1YB4 - chains A and B; structure by X-ray diffraction, 2.40 A resolution.

# Chain A (and B)
Molecule: tartronic semialdehyde reductase
From: Salmonella typhimurium
Notes: EC 1.1.1.60; fragment: Tartronic Semialdehyde Reductase; chain B of this document is another copy of the same molecule, construct and numbering; everything in this record applies to it too
Reference sequence: Q8ZR83 (Q8ZR83_SALTY); residue numbers follow UniProt; this construct covers 1-292
Amino-acid sequence (295 residues; numbered -2 to 292; the number before each row is that of its first residue; numbers below 1 keep their minus sign (Ser-2 is residue -2)):
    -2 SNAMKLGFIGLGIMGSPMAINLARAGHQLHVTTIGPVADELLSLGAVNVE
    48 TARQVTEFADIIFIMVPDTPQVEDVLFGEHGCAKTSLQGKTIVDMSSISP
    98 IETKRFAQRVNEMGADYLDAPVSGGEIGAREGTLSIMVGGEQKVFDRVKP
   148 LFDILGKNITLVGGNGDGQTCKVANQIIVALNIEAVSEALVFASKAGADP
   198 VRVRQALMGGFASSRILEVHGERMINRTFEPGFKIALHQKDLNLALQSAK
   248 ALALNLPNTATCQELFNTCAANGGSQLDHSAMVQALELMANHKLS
Disordered / not traced: -2 to 0, 292
Modified / non-standard residues: Mse1, Mse11, Mse15, Mse62, Mse92, Mse110, Mse134, Mse205, Mse221, Mse279, Mse286 (selenomethionine; parent Met)
Construct notes: cloning artifact (-2 to 0); modified residue (1, 11, 15, 62, 92, 110, 134, 205, 221, 279, 286)

# How chain A and chain B interact
Pairs across the interface (99; chain A residue first):
  Lys101(A) - Ala193(B)  hydrogen bond (side chain-backbone)
  Asn155(A) - Gly206(B)
  Thr157(A) - Ala203(B)
  Val159(A) - Arg199(B)
  Asp164(A) - Ala195(B)
  Thr167(A) - Phe189(B)
  Thr167(A) - Ala190(B)
  Thr167(A) - Ala193(B)
  Thr167(A) - Ala195(B)
  Cys168(A) - Ala203(B)  hydrophobic
  Cys168(A) - Leu204(B)
  Val170(A) - Phe189(B)  hydrophobic
  Ala171(A) - Ala186(B)
  Ala171(A) - Val200(B)  hydrophobic
  Ala171(A) - Leu204(B)
  Asn172(A) - Leu204(B)
  Asn172(A) - Ala209(B)
  Ile175(A) - Ala182(B)
  Ile175(A) - Ala186(B)  hydrophobic
  Ile175(A) - Ala209(B)
  Leu178(A) - Glu181(B)
  Leu178(A) - Ala182(B)  hydrophobic
  Leu178(A) - Glu185(B)
  Asn179(A) - Asn179(B)
  Asn179(A) - Ala209(B)
  Glu181(A) - Leu178(B)
  Glu181(A) - Pro254(B)
  Glu181(A) - Asn255(B)  hydrogen bond
  Ala182(A) - Leu178(B)  hydrophobic
  Ala182(A) - Asn179(B)
  Glu185(A) - Leu253(B)
  Glu185(A) - Pro254(B)
  Glu185(A) - Asn255(B)  hydrogen bond (side chain-backbone)
  Glu185(A) - Thr256(B)  hydrogen bond
  Ala186(A) - Ala171(B)
  Ala186(A) - Ile175(B)  hydrophobic
  Phe189(A) - Thr167(B)
  Phe189(A) - Val170(B)  hydrophobic
  Phe189(A) - Ala171(B)
  Phe189(A) - Ser245(B)
  Phe189(A) - Leu251(B)  hydrophobic
  Ala190(A) - Thr167(B)
  Lys192(A) - Leu249(B)  hydrogen bond (side chain-backbone)
  Lys192(A) - Ala250(B)  hydrogen bond (side chain-backbone)
  Lys192(A) - Leu251(B)
  Ala193(A) - Lys101(B)  hydrogen bond (backbone-side chain)
  Ala193(A) - Thr167(B)
  Ala193(A) - Leu249(B)  hydrophobic
  Gly194(A) - Asp164(B)
  Ala195(A) - Asp164(B)
  Ala195(A) - Thr167(B)
  Arg199(A) - Leu158(B)
  Arg199(A) - Val159(B)
  Val200(A) - Ala171(B)  hydrophobic
  Ala203(A) - Cys168(B)  hydrophobic
  Leu204(A) - Cys168(B)  hydrophobic
  Leu204(A) - Ala171(B)
  Leu204(A) - Asn172(B)
  Leu204(A) - Ile175(B)  hydrophobic
  Gly206(A) - Ser132(B)
  Gly206(A) - Asn155(B)  hydrogen bond (backbone-side chain)
  Gly207(A) - Arg212(B)  hydrogen bond (backbone-side chain)
  Phe208(A) - Arg212(B)
  Phe208(A) - Ile213(B)
  Phe208(A) - Val216(B)  hydrophobic
  Phe208(A) - His217(B)
  Ala209(A) - Asn172(B)
  Ala209(A) - Ile175(B)
  Ser210(A) - Ser211(B)
  Ser210(A) - Arg212(B)  hydrogen bond (backbone-backbone)
  Ser211(A) - Ser210(B)
  Ser211(A) - Ser211(B)
  Arg212(A) - Gly207(B)
  Arg212(A) - Phe208(B)
  Arg212(A) - Ser210(B)  hydrogen bond (backbone-backbone)
  Ile213(A) - Phe208(B)
  His217(A) - Phe208(B)
  Ser245(A) - Phe189(B)
  Leu249(A) - Lys192(B)  hydrogen bond (backbone-side chain)
  Ala250(A) - Lys192(B)  hydrogen bond (backbone-side chain)
  Ala250(A) - Ala287(B)
  Leu251(A) - Val188(B)
  Leu251(A) - Phe189(B)  hydrophobic
  Leu251(A) - Lys192(B)
  Leu251(A) - Ala287(B)  hydrophobic
  Asn252(A) - Leu283(B)
  Asn252(A) - Mse286(B)
  Leu253(A) - Glu185(B)
  Pro254(A) - Glu181(B)
  Pro254(A) - Glu185(B)
  Asn255(A) - Glu181(B)  hydrogen bond
  Asn255(A) - Glu185(B)  hydrogen bond (backbone-side chain)
  Asn255(A) - Asn255(B)
  Asn255(A) - Thr258(B)
  Asn255(A) - Cys259(B)
  Thr256(A) - Glu185(B)  hydrogen bond
  Thr258(A) - Asn255(B)
  Mse286(A) - Asn252(B)
  Ala287(A) - Leu251(B)  hydrophobic
Also at the interface, not in a pair above, chain A (59 interface residues in all): Mse134, Leu158, Gly160, Ile174, Val176, Val183, Val188, Val216, Cys259, Leu262, Leu283
Also at the interface, not in a pair above, chain B (60 interface residues in all): Mse134, Thr157, Ile174, Val176, Val183, Gly194, Asp196, Leu262

# In short
The interface between chain A and chain B involves 59 residues on one side and 60 on the other, with 16
hydrogen bonds. Polar pairs include Lys101(A)-Ala193(B), Glu181(A)-Asn255(B) and Glu185(A)-Asn255(B).
Chain A and chain B are both tartronic semialdehyde reductase (Salmonella typhimurium); the structure, Crystal
Structure of the Tartronic Semialdehyde Reductase from Salmonella typhimurium LT2, was determined by X-ray
diffraction together with 1VPD from the same study.
